Entry 6SHB (electron microscopy, 3.07 A resolution); this record covers chains F and U of the 39 polymer chains in the assembly.

== Chain F ==
Name: CRISPR-associated RAMP protein, Cmr4 family
Organism: Sulfolobus islandicus REY15A
UniProt: F0NDX6 (F0NDX6_SULIR); residues 1-286 here = UniProt positions 1-286
Chain sequence (286 residues; each row starts with the number of its first residue):
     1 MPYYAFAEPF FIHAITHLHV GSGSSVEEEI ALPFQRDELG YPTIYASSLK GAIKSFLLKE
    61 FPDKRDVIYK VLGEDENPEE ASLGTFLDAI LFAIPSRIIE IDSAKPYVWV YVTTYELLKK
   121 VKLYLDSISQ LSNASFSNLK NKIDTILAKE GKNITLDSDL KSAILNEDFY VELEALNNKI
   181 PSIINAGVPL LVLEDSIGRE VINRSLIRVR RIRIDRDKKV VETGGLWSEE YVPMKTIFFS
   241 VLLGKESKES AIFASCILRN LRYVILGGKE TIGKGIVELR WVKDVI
Unresolved in the structure: 1
Construct notes: engineered mutation Ala31 (Asp in F0NDX6)

== Chain U ==
Molecule: Cognate target RNA
Sequence (46 nucleotides; row label = number of the first residue in the row):
     1 UGUUAAGUCU GGUUUCCCUC CAGGGUAUCU AAGCUUUGAA AAAAAA
Unresolved in the structure: 1, 45-46

== How chain F and chain U interact ==
Pairs across the interface - 17 pairs, chain F then chain U:
  Glu29(F) - U30(U)  phosphate contact
  Glu29(F) - A31(U)  phosphate contact
  Ile30(F) - C29(U)  phosphate contact
  Ile30(F) - U30(U)  hydrogen bond to the phosphate
  Leu32(F) - U30(U)  base contact
  Arg210(F) - C29(U)  base contact
  Val221(F) - U28(U)  base contact
  Glu222(F) - U28(U)  hydrogen bond to the sugar
  Thr223(F) - U28(U)  sugar contact
  Gly224(F) - U28(U)  hydrogen bond to the phosphate
  Gly224(F) - C29(U)  phosphate contact
  Gly224(F) - U30(U)  hydrogen bond to the sugar
  Gly225(F) - U28(U)  sugar contact
  Leu226(F) - U28(U)  base contact
  Leu226(F) - C29(U)  sugar contact
  Leu226(F) - U30(U)  sugar contact
  Trp227(F) - U30(U)  base contact
Other interface residues (no listed pair), chain F (13 interface residues in all): Pro78, Arg213
Other interface residues (no listed pair), chain U (5 interface residues in all): G38

== In short ==
The interface between chain F and chain U involves 13 residues on one side and 5 on the other, with 4 hydrogen
bonds. Polar contacts include Glu222(F)-U28(U), Gly224(F)-U30(U) and Ile30(F)-U30(U).
Chain F is CRISPR-associated RAMP protein, Cmr4 family (Sulfolobus islandicus REY15A) and chain U is Cognate
target RNA; the structure, Cryo-EM structure of the Type III-B Cmr-beta bound to cognate target RNA and
AMPPnP, state 1 ..., was determined by electron microscopy (same publication as 6S6B, 6S8B, 6S8E, 6S91, 6SH8
and 6SIC).
